Entry 6C05 (electron microscopy, 5.15 A resolution (low resolution: residue-level contacts below are approximate; hydrogen-bond / salt-bridge calls are withheld)); this record covers chains D and F of the 7 polymer chains in the assembly.

== Chain D ==
Name: DNA-directed RNA polymerase subunit beta'
Source organism: Mycobacterium tuberculosis
Notes: EC 2.7.7.6
UniProtKB: A0A045J9E2 (A0A045J9E2_MYCTX); residues 1-1316 here = UniProt positions 1-1316
Sequence (1324 residues; row label = number of the first residue in the row):
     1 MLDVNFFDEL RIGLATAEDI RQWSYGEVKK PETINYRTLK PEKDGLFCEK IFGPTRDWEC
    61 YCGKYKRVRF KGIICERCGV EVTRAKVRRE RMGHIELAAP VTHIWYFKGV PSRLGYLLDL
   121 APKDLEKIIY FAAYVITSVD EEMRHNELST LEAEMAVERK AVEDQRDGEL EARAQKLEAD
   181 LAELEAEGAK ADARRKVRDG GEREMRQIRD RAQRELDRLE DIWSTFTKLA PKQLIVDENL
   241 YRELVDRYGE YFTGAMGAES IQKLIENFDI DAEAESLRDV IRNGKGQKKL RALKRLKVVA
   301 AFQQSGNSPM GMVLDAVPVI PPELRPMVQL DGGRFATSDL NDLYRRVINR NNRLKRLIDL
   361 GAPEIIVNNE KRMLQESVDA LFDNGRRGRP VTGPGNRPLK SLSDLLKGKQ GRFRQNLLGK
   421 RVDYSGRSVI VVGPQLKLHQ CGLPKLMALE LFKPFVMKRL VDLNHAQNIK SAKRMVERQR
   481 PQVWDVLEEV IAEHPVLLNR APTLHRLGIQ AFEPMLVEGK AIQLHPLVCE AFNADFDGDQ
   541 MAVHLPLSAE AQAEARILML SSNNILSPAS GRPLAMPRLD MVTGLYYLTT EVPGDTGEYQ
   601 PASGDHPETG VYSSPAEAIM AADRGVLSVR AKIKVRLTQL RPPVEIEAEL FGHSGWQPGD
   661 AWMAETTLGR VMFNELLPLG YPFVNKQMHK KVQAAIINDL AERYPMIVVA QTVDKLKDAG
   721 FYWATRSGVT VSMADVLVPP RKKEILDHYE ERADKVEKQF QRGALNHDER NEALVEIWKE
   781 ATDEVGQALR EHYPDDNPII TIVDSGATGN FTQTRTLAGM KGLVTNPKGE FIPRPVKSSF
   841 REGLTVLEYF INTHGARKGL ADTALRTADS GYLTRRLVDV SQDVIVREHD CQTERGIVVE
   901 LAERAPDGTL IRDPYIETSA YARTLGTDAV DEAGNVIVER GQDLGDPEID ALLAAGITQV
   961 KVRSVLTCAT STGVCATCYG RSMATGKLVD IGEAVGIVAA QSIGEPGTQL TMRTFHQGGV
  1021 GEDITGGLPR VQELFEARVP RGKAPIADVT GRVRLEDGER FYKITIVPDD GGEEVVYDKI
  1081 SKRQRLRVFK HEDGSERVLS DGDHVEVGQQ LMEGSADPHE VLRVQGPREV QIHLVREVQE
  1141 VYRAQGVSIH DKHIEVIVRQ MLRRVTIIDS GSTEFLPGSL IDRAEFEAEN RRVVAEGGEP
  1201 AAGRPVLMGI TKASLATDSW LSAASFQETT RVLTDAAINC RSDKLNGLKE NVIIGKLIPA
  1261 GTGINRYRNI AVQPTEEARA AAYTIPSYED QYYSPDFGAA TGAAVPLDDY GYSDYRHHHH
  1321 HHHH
Disordered / not traced: 1-3, 1013-1023, 1091-1095, 1283-1324
Construct notes: expression tag (1317-1324)
Ion coordination: Zn2+ site 1: Cys60, Cys62, Cys75, Cys78; Mg2+: Asp535, Asp537, Asp539; Zn2+ site 2: Cys891, Cys968, Cys975, Cys978

== Chain F ==
Name: RNA polymerase sigma factor SigA
Source organism: Mycobacterium tuberculosis
UniProtKB: A0A045HD00 (A0A045HD00_MYCTX); residue numbers follow UniProt; this construct covers 1-528
Sequence (531 residues; numbered -2 to 528; the number before each row is that of its first residue; numbers below 1 keep their minus sign (Gly-2 is residue -2)):
    -2 GPHMAATKAS TATDEPVKRT ATKSPAASAS GAKTGAKRTA AKSASGSPPA KRATKPAARS
    58 VKPASAPQDT TTSTIPKRKT RAAAKSAAAK APSARGHATK PRAPKDAQHE AATDPEDALD
   118 SVEELDAEPD LDVEPGEDLD LDAADLNLDD LEDDVAPDAD DDLDSGDDED HEDLEAEAAV
   178 APGQTADDDE EIAEPTEKDK ASGDFVWDED ESEALRQARK DAELTASADS VRAYLKQIGK
   238 VALLNAEEEV ELAKRIEAGL YATQLMTELS ERGEKLPAAQ RRDMMWICRD GDRAKNHLLE
   298 ANLRLVVSLA KRYTGRGMAF LDLIQEGNLG LIRAVEKFDY TKGYKFSTYA TWWIRQAITR
   358 AMADQARTIR IPVHMVEVIN KLGRIQRELL QDLGREPTPE ELAKEMDITP EKVLEIQQYA
   418 REPISLDQTI GDEGDSQLGD FIEDSEAVVA VDAVSFTLLQ DQLQSVLDTL SEREAGVVRL
   478 RFGLTDGQPR TLDEIGQVYG VTRERIRQIE SKTMSKLRHP SRSQVLRDYL D
Disordered / not traced: -2 to 201, 528
Construct notes: expression tag (-2 to 0)

== Chain D / chain F interface ==
Contacting residue pairs (57; chain D residue first):
  Glu32(D) - Arg367(F)
  Tyr36(D) - Ile366(F)
  Tyr36(D) - Pro369(F)
  Arg67(D) - Gly484(F)
  Lys123(D) - Glu220(F)
  Gly332(D) - Gln415(F)
  Gly333(D) - Gln415(F)
  Gly333(D) - Arg418(F)
  Arg334(D) - Arg418(F)
  Phe335(D) - Pro420(F)
  Phe335(D) - Ile421(F)
  Ala336(D) - Ile421(F)
  Thr337(D) - Ile421(F)
  Thr337(D) - Leu423(F)
  Asp339(D) - Ser422(F)
  Asp339(D) - Asp424(F)
  Asp342(D) - Thr365(F)
  Arg345(D) - Gln362(F)
  Arg345(D) - Arg364(F)
  Arg346(D) - Ala316(F)
  Arg346(D) - Asp319(F)
  Asn349(D) - Gln362(F)
  Arg350(D) - Asp319(F)
  Arg353(D) - Gln322(F)
  Arg353(D) - Glu323(F)
  Arg353(D) - Gln362(F)
  Arg356(D) - Leu326(F)
  Leu357(D) - Leu326(F)
  Pro363(D) - Asn293(F)
  Pro363(D) - Leu296(F)
  Ile365(D) - Glu297(F)
  Ile365(D) - Leu300(F)
  Asn369(D) - Tyr231(F)
  Asn369(D) - Gln322(F)
  Glu370(D) - Gln322(F)
  Arg372(D) - Ser227(F)
  Arg372(D) - Tyr231(F)
  Met373(D) - Leu318(F)
  Met373(D) - Asp319(F)
  Met373(D) - Gln322(F)
  Glu376(D) - Ala225(F)
  Arg387(D) - Leu221(F)
  Arg387(D) - Ser224(F)
  Arg387(D) - Ala225(F)
  Gly388(D) - Ala225(F)
  Arg389(D) - Asp226(F)
  Arg397(D) - Ser422(F)
  Arg397(D) - Gln425(F)
  Lys400(D) - Asp424(F)
  Gln410(D) - Gln434(F)
  Gln467(D) - Val522(F)
  Asn468(D) - Asp525(F)
  Asn468(D) - Tyr526(F)
  Ile469(D) - Ser452(F)
  Lys470(D) - Asp525(F)
  Ser471(D) - Asp525(F)
  Arg474(D) - Asp525(F)
Other interface residues (no listed pair), chain D (44 interface residues in all): Thr33, Glu126, Met327, Leu360, Ile366, Lys473
Other interface residues (no listed pair), chain F (48 interface residues in all): Gln234, Ile321, Ile329, Glu333, Asp361, Ala363, Tyr416, Asp432, Val448, Asp483, Gln521

== Summary ==
The interface between chain D and chain F involves 44 residues on one side and 48 on the other. The Zn2+ site
1 is built by Cys60(D), Cys62(D), Cys75(D) and Cys78(D). The Mg2+ site is built by Asp535(D), Asp537(D) and
Asp539(D).
Here chain D is DNA-directed RNA polymerase subunit beta' and chain F is RNA polymerase sigma factor SigA,
both from Mycobacterium tuberculosis. Entry 6C05 (Mycobacterium tuberculosis RNAP Holo/RbpA in relaxed state)
was determined by electron microscopy together with 6BZO, 6C04 and 6C06 from the same study.
